8YWT - chains N and K of the 16 polymer chains in the assembly; structure by electron microscopy, 2.80 A resolution.

Chain N:
Name: V-type ATP synthase subunit I
Organism: Thermus thermophilus HB8
UniProt: Q5SIT6 (Q5SIT6_THET8); numbering as in UniProt (aligned over 1-652)
Sequence (652 residues; row label = number of the first residue in the row):
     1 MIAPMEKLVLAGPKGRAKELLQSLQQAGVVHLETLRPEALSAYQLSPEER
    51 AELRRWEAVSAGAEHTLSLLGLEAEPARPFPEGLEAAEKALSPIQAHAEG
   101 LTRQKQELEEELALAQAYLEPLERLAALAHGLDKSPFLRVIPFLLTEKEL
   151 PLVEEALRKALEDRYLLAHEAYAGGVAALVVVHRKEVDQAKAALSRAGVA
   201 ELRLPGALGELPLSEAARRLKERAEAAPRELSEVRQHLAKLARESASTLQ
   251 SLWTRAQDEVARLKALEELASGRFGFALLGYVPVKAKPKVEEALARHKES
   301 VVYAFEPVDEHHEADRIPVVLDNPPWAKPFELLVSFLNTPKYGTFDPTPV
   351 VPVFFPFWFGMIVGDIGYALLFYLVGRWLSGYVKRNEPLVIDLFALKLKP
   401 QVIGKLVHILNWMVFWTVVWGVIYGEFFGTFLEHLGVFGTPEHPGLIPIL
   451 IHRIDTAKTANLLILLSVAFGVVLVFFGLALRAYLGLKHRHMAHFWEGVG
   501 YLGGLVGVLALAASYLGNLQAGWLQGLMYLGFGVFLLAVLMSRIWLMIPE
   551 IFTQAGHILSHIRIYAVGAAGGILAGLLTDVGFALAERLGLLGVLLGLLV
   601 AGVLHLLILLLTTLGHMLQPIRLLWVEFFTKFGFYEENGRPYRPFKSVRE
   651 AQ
Not modelled in the structure: 1-3
Reported in the primary citation:
  - catalytic residues: His-616 (proposed by the authors, not directly observed)

Chain K:
Name: V-type ATP synthase, subunit (VAPC-THERM)
Organism: Thermus thermophilus HB8
UniProt: Q5SIT5 (Q5SIT5_THET8); residues 1-120 here = UniProt positions 1-120
Sequence (120 residues; each row starts with the number of its first residue):
     1 MTGGLVLNAISRAGGAMGGLGLIKSLAEKEKQLLERLEAAKKEAEERVKR
    51 AEAEAKALLEEAEAKAKALEAQYRERERAETEALLARYRERAEAEAKAVR
   101 EKAMARLDEAVALVLKEVLP
Not modelled in the structure: 1-20, 43-120

Interface between chain N and chain K:
Contacting residue pairs - 7 pairs, chain N then chain K:
  His-130(N) / Ser-25(K)  hydrogen bond (side chain-backbone)
  His-130(N) / Lys-29(K)
  Leu-167(N) / Gly-21(K)
  Ala-168(N) / Gly-21(K)
  Ala-168(N) / Ser-25(K)
  His-169(N) / Gly-21(K)
  His-169(N) / Leu-22(K)
Interface residues without a listed pair, chain N (7 interface residues in all): Leu-132, Phe-137, Leu-166
Interface residues without a listed pair, chain K (8 interface residues in all): Lys-24, Glu-28, Gln-32, Glu-35

In short:
7 residues of chain N and 8 residues of chain K are in contact, with 1 hydrogen bond. The hydrogen-bonded pair
is His-130(N)/Ser-25(K). The paper reports the catalytic residue His-616(N).
Chain N is V-type ATP synthase subunit I and chain K is V-type ATP synthase, subunit (VAPC-THERM), both from
Thermus thermophilus HB8; the structure, The isolated Vo domain of V/A-ATPase from Thermus thermophilus, was
determined by electron microscopy (same publication as 8YXZ, 8YY0 and 8YY1).
